Entry 7U7T (X-ray diffraction, 1.55 A resolution); this record covers chains A and P of the 3 polymer chains in the assembly.

Chain A:
Name: DNA polymerase eta
Source organism: Homo sapiens
Notes: EC 2.7.7.7
UniProt: Q9Y253 (POLH_HUMAN); residues 1-432 here = UniProt positions 1-432
Chain sequence (435 residues; row label = number of the first residue in the row; numbers below 1 keep their minus sign (Gly-2 is residue -2)):
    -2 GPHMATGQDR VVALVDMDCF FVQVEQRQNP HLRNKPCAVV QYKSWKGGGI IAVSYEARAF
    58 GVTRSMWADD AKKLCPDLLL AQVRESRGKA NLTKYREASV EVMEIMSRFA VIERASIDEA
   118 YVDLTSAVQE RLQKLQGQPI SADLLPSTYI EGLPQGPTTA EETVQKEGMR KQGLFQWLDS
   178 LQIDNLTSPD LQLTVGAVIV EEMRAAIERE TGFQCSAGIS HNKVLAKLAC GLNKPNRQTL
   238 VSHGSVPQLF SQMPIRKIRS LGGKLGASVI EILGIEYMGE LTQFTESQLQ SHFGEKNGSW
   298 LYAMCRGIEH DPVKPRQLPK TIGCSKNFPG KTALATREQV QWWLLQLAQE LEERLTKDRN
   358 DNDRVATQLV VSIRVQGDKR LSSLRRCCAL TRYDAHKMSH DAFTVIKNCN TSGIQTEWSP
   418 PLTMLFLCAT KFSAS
Not modelled in the structure: 155-159
Sequence notes: expression tag (-2 to 0)
Ion coordination: Mg2+ site 1: Asp13, Asp115, Glu116 (together with XG4) (shared with DT8(P) of chain P); Mg2+ site 2: Asp13, Met14 (together with XG4)
Residues lining bound ligands: XG4 (2'-deoxy-5'-O-[(R)-hydroxy{[(R)-hydroxy(phosphonooxy)phosphoryl]amino}phosphoryl]guanosine): Asp13, Met14, Asp15, Cys16, Phe17, Phe18, Gln38, Ile48, Ala49, Tyr52, Arg55, Arg61, Leu89, Ile114, Asp115, Lys231
UniProt features mapped onto this chain:
  - binding site (Mg(2+)): Asp13, Met14, Asp115, Glu116
  - binding site (Mn(2+)): Asp13, Met14, Asp115, Glu116
  - binding site (a 2'-deoxyribonucleoside 5'-triphosphate): Arg61
  - natural variant: Val37 (deletion: In XPV), Leu75 (deletion: In XPV), Arg93 (R93P: In XPV), Arg111 (R111H: In XPV), Thr122 (T122P: In XPV), Gly153 (G153D: In a breast cancer sample), Thr191 (T191P: In XPV), Gly263 (G263V: In XPV), Val266 (V266D: In XPV), Gly295 (G295R: In XPV), Arg361 (R361S: In XPV)
  - mutagenesis: Tyr52 (Y52A/F: Reduces DNA polymerase activity; Y52E: Reduces DNA polymerase activity. Increases fidelity of replication and reduces translesion bypass), Arg61 (R61A: Reduces enzymatic activity by two-thirds), Ser62 (S62G: Increased DNA polymerase activity and translesion bypass compared to wild-type), Ala68 (A68S/V: Severe reduction in thymine dimer translesion bypass), Asn324 to Pro326 (Reduces binding to chromatin and to monoubiquitinated PCNA. Abolishes binding to monoubiquitinated PCNA; when associated with 705-E--H-713 Del)

Chain P:
Molecule: 8-nt DNA strand
Sequence (8 nucleotides; numbered 1 to 8; the number before each row is that of its first residue):
     1 AGCGTCAT
Ion coordination: Mg2+: DT8 (together with XG4) (shared with Asp13(A), Asp115(A), Glu116(A) of chain A)

Interface between chain A and chain P:
Pairs across the interface - 24 pairs, chain A then chain P:
  Arg61(A) with DT8(P), base contact
  Ser113(A) with DT8(P), hydrogen bond to the phosphate
  Asp115(A) with DT8(P), phosphate contact
  Glu116(A) with DT8(P), phosphate contact
  Lys224(A) with DT8(P), phosphate contact
  Ile255(A) with DA7(P), phosphate contact
  Arg256(A) with DA7(P), sugar contact
  Ser257(A) with DC6(P), phosphate contact; DA7(P), hydrogen bond to the phosphate
  Leu258(A) with DA7(P), phosphate contact
  Gly259(A) with DA7(P), hydrogen bond to the phosphate
  Gly260(A) with DC6(P), phosphate contact; DA7(P), phosphate contact
  Lys261(A) with DT5(P), salt bridge to the phosphate; DC6(P), hydrogen bond to the phosphate
  Leu262(A) with DC6(P), hydrogen bond to the phosphate
  Arg377(A) with DG4(P), salt bridge to the phosphate
  Leu381(A) with DC3(P), phosphate contact
  Arg382(A) with DG2(P), sugar contact; DC3(P), hydrogen bond to the phosphate; DG4(P), hydrogen bond to the base
  Arg383(A) with DG2(P), phosphate contact; DC3(P), salt bridge to the phosphate
  Cys384(A) with DG2(P), hydrogen bond to the phosphate
Other interface residues (no listed pair), chain A (21 interface residues in all): Leu378, Ser379, Ser380
Other interface residues (no listed pair), chain P (8 interface residues in all): DA1

In short:
21 residues of chain A face 8 of chain P across their interface; the contacts include 8 hydrogen bonds and 3
salt bridges. Polar contacts include Arg382(A)-DG4(P), Ser113(A)-DT8(P) and Ser257(A)-DA7(P). Ligands of chain
A: compound XG4.
Here chain A is DNA polymerase eta (Homo sapiens) and chain P is an 8-nt DNA strand. Entry 7U7T (Human DNA
polymerase eta-DNA-dGMPNPP ternary mismatch complex in 0.05 mM Mg2+ for 600s) was determined by X-ray
diffraction together with 7U72, 7U73, 7U74, 7U75, 7U76, 7U77 and 26 further entries from the same study.
